Entry 6UQ2 (X-ray diffraction, 3.20 A resolution); this record covers chains B and J of the 13 polymer chains in the assembly.

# Chain B
Protein: DNA-directed RNA polymerase II subunit RPB2
From: Saccharomyces cerevisiae (strain ATCC 204508 / S288c)
Notes: EC 2.7.7.6
Reference sequence: P08518 (RPB2_YEAST); residues 1-1224 here = UniProt positions 1-1224
Chain sequence (1224 residues; numbered 1 to 1224; the number before each row is that of its first residue):
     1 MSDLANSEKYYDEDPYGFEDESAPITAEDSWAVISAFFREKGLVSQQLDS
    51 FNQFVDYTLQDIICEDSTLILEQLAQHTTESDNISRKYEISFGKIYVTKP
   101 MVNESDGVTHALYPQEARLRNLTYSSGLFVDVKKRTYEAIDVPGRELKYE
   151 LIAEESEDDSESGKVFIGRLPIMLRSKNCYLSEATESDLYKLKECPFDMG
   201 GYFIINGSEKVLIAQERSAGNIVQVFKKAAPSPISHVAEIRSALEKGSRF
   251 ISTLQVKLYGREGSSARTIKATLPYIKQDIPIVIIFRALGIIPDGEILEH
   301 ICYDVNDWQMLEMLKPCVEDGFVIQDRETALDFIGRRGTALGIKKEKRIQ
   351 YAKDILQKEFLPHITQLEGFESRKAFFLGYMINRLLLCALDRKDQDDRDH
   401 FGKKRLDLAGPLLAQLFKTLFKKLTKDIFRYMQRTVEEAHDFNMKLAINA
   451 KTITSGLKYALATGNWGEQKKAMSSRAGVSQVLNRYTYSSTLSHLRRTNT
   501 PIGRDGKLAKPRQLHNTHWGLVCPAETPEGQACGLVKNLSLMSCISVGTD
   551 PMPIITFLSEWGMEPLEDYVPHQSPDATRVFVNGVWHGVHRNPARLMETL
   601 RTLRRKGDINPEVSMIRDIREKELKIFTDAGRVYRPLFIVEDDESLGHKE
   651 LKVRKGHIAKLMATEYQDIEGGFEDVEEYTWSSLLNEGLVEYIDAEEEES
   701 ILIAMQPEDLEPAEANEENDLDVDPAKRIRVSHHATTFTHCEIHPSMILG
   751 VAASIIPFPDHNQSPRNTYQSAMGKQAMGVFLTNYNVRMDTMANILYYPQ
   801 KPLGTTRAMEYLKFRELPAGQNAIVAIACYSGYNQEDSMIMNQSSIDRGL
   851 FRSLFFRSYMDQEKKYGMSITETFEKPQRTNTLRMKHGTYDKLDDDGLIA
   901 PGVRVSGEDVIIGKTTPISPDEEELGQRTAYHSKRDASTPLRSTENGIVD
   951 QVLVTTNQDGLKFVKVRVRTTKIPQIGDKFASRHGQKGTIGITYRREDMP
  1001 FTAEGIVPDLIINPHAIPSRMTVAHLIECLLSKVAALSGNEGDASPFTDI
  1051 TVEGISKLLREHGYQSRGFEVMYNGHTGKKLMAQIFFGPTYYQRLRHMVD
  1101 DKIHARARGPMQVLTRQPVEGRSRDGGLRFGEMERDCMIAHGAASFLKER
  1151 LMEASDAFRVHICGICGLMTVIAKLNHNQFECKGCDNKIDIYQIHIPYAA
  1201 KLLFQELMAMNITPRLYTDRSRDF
Not modelled in the structure: 1-19, 76-85, 139-161, 338-344, 439-445, 503-508, 644-646, 669-675, 715-720, 920-929, 1222-1224
Bound ions: Zn2+: Cys-1163, Cys-1166, Cys-1182, Cys-1185

# Chain J
Protein: DNA-directed RNA polymerases I, II, and III subunit RPABC5
From: Saccharomyces cerevisiae (strain ATCC 204508 / S288c)
Reference sequence: P22139 (RPAB5_YEAST); residue numbers follow UniProt; this construct covers 1-70
Chain sequence (70 residues; each row starts with the number of its first residue):
     1 MIVPVRCFSCGKVVGDKWESYLNLLQEDELDEGTALSRLGLKRYCCRRMI
    51 LTHVDLIEKFLRYNPLEKRD
Not modelled in the structure: 66-70
Bound ions: Zn2+: Cys-7, Cys-10, Cys-45, Cys-46
Swiss-Prot annotation at these positions:
  - binding site (Zn(2+)): Cys-7, Cys-10, Cys-45, Cys-46
  - cross-link: Lys-59 (Glycyl lysine isopeptide (Lys-Gly) (interchain with G-Cter in ubiquitin))

# Interface between chain B and chain J
Residue-residue contacts (62; chain B residue first):
  Tyr-190(B) with Lys-59(J); Arg-62(J); Tyr-63(J)
  Lys-193(B) with Pro-65(J)
  Cys-195(B) with Tyr-63(J)
  Val-780(B) with Leu-56(J), hydrophobic
  Thr-783(B) with Phe-60(J); Tyr-63(J), hydrogen bond
  Asn-784(B) with Tyr-63(J), hydrogen bond (backbone-side chain)
  Tyr-785(B) with Met-1(J), hydrogen bond; Phe-60(J), hydrophobic
  Ile-795(B) with Met-1(J), hydrophobic
  Leu-796(B) with Met-1(J)
  Tyr-797(B) with Met-1(J), hydrogen bond (backbone-backbone)
  Tyr-798(B) with Ile-2(J); Val-3(J); Pro-4(J), hydrophobic
  Pro-799(B) with Met-1(J)
  Gln-800(B) with Arg-48(J), hydrogen bond (side chain-backbone); Thr-52(J), hydrogen bond
  Lys-801(B) with Leu-51(J); Thr-52(J), hydrogen bond (backbone-backbone); Val-54(J)
  Leu-803(B) with Thr-52(J)
  Arg-815(B) with Val-54(J)
  Glu-816(B) with Val-54(J); Leu-56(J)
  Pro-818(B) with Val-54(J), hydrophobic
  Asn-822(B) with Arg-48(J), hydrogen bond (backbone-side chain); Thr-52(J)
  Ala-823(B) with Arg-48(J)
  Ile-824(B) with Ser-9(J); Arg-48(J)
  Ser-845(B) with Phe-8(J)
  Arg-848(B) with Cys-7(J); Phe-8(J), hydrogen bond (side chain-backbone); Ser-9(J); Cys-10(J); Gly-11(J)
  Gly-849(B) with Phe-8(J)
  Leu-850(B) with Phe-8(J)
  Arg-996(B) with Ser-9(J); Cys-10(J)
  Glu-1004(B) with Arg-43(J)
  Ile-1006(B) with Tyr-44(J); Cys-45(J), hydrophobic
  Val-1007(B) with Ser-9(J)
  Asp-1009(B) with Phe-8(J); Ser-9(J), hydrogen bond; Arg-48(J), salt bridge
  Lys-1033(B) with Tyr-44(J)
  Ala-1035(B) with Leu-51(J)
  Ala-1036(B) with Tyr-44(J), hydrophobic; Arg-47(J)
  Leu-1037(B) with Arg-47(J), hydrogen bond (backbone-side chain)
  Ser-1038(B) with Gly-33(J)
  Gly-1039(B) with Glu-32(J); Gly-33(J); Leu-51(J)
  Tyr-1064(B) with Tyr-44(J)
  Glu-1070(B) with Tyr-44(J), hydrogen bond
  Phe-1087(B) with Tyr-44(J)
Also at the interface, not in a pair above, chain B (45 interface residues in all): Glu-186, Glu-194, Pro-196, Phe-197, Gln-821, Asn-1040
Also at the interface, not in a pair above, chain J (27 interface residues in all): Leu-36, Met-49

# In short
The interface between chain B and chain J involves 45 residues on one side and 27 on the other; the contacts
include 12 hydrogen bonds and 1 salt bridge. Polar pairs include Asp-1009(B)/Arg-48(J), Thr-783(B)/Tyr-63(J)
and Asn-784(B)/Tyr-63(J). UniProt lists 4 Zn2+-binding residues on chain J.
Here chain B is DNA-directed RNA polymerase II subunit RPB2 and chain J is DNA-directed RNA polymerases I, II,
and III subunit RPABC5, both from Saccharomyces cerevisiae (strain ATCC 204508 / S288c). Entry 6UQ2 (RNA
polymerase II elongation complex with dG in state 1) was determined by X-ray diffraction, deposited together
with 6UPX, 6UPY, 6UPZ, 6UQ0, 6UQ1 and 6UQ3.
